PDB entry 2BNY | X-ray diffraction, 3.00 A resolution | chains A and B of the 5 polymer chains in the assembly

Chain A (and B):
Protein: MS2 coat protein
Source organism: Enterobacterio phage MS2
Notes: chain B of this document is another copy of the same molecule, construct and numbering; everything in this record applies to it too
UniProt: P03612 (COAT_BPMS2); numbering as in UniProt (aligned over 1-129)
Chain sequence (129 residues; row label = number of the first residue in the row):
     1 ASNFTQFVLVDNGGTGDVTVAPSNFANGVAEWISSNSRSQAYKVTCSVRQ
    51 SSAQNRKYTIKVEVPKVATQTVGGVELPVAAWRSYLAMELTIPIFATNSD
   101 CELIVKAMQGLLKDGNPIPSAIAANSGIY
Differences from the reference sequence: engineered mutation A87 (Asn in P03612)
What the authors report for this chain:
  - specificity-determining residues: E89 (proposed by the authors, not directly observed)

Chain A / chain B interface:
Residue-residue contacts - 142 pairs, chain A then chain B:
  S2(A) - Y129(B)  hydrogen bond (side chain-backbone)
  N3(A) - P117(B)
  N3(A) - A121(B)
  N3(A) - G127(B)  hydrogen bond (side chain-backbone)
  N3(A) - I128(B)
  N3(A) - Y129(B)  hydrogen bond (side chain-backbone)
  F4(A) - I128(B)  hydrophobic
  F4(A) - Y129(B)  hydrogen bond (backbone-backbone)
  T5(A) - P117(B)
  F7(A) - N116(B)
  F7(A) - P117(B)
  L9(A) - K106(B)
  L9(A) - A107(B)
  L9(A) - G110(B)
  V10(A) - A107(B)  hydrophobic
  D11(A) - K106(B)
  F25(A) - I128(B)
  A30(A) - I128(B)  hydrophobic
  W32(A) - P117(B)  hydrophobic
  W32(A) - I118(B)  hydrophobic
  W32(A) - I128(B)  hydrophobic
  Y42(A) - L103(B)
  V44(A) - L111(B)  hydrophobic
  C46(A) - I118(B)  hydrophobic
  V48(A) - G127(B)
  R56(A) - N125(B)
  R56(A) - S126(B)
  Y58(A) - A121(B)
  Y58(A) - I122(B)
  Y58(A) - N125(B)
  Y58(A) - S126(B)  hydrogen bond (side chain-backbone)
  I60(A) - I118(B)  hydrophobic
  V62(A) - L111(B)  hydrophobic
  V64(A) - L103(B)  hydrophobic
  K66(A) - D100(B)  salt bridge
  W82(A) - P93(B)  hydrophobic
  W82(A) - F95(B)
  W82(A) - A96(B)  hydrophobic
  W82(A) - D100(B)
  R83(A) - P93(B)
  S84(A) - T91(B)  hydrogen bond (side chain-backbone)
  S84(A) - I92(B)
  S84(A) - I104(B)
  Y85(A) - E89(B)
  Y85(A) - L90(B)
  Y85(A) - T91(B)  hydrogen bond (backbone-backbone)
  L86(A) - E89(B)
  L86(A) - M108(B)  hydrophobic
  A87(A) - A87(B)
  A87(A) - M88(B)
  A87(A) - E89(B)  hydrogen bond (backbone-backbone)
  M88(A) - A87(B)
  M88(A) - M88(B)  hydrophobic
  M88(A) - L111(B)  hydrophobic
  E89(A) - Y85(B)
  E89(A) - L86(B)
  E89(A) - A87(B)  hydrogen bond (backbone-backbone)
  L90(A) - Y85(B)
  L90(A) - L86(B)  hydrophobic
  L90(A) - I122(B)  hydrophobic
  T91(A) - S84(B)
  T91(A) - Y85(B)  hydrogen bond (backbone-backbone)
  I92(A) - S84(B)
  P93(A) - A80(B)
  P93(A) - A81(B)
  P93(A) - R83(B)
  P93(A) - S84(B)
  F95(A) - K66(B)  hydrogen bond (backbone-side chain)
  F95(A) - A81(B)  hydrophobic
  A96(A) - N125(B)
  T97(A) - K66(B)
  T97(A) - A68(B)
  T97(A) - N125(B)
  N98(A) - A123(B)
  N98(A) - A124(B)
  N98(A) - N125(B)  hydrogen bond
  D100(A) - K66(B)  salt bridge
  D100(A) - V67(B)  hydrogen bond (side chain-backbone)
  D100(A) - A68(B)  hydrogen bond (side chain-backbone)
  C101(A) - I122(B)
  C101(A) - A123(B)  hydrophobic
  C101(A) - N125(B)
  L103(A) - Y42(B)
  L103(A) - V67(B)  hydrophobic
  I104(A) - V64(B)  hydrophobic
  I104(A) - S84(B)
  V105(A) - P119(B)
  V105(A) - I122(B)  hydrophobic
  K106(A) - L9(B)
  K106(A) - D11(B)  hydrogen bond (side chain-backbone)
  K106(A) - N12(B)
  A107(A) - L9(B)
  M108(A) - L86(B)  hydrophobic
  M108(A) - L112(B)  hydrophobic
  Q109(A) - L112(B)  hydrogen bond (side chain-backbone)
  Q109(A) - K113(B)
  Q109(A) - D114(B)  hydrogen bond
  G110(A) - V8(B)
  G110(A) - L9(B)
  L111(A) - V44(B)  hydrophobic
  L111(A) - I60(B)  hydrophobic
  L111(A) - V62(B)  hydrophobic
  L112(A) - M108(B)  hydrophobic
  L112(A) - Q109(B)  hydrogen bond (backbone-side chain)
  L112(A) - L112(B)  hydrophobic
  K113(A) - D11(B)  salt bridge
  D114(A) - Q109(B)  hydrogen bond
  N116(A) - F7(B)
  N116(A) - V8(B)
  P117(A) - N3(B)
  P117(A) - T5(B)
  P117(A) - F7(B)
  P117(A) - W32(B)  hydrophobic
  I118(A) - I60(B)  hydrophobic
  P119(A) - V105(B)  hydrophobic
  A121(A) - N3(B)
  A121(A) - Y58(B)
  I122(A) - Y58(B)
  I122(A) - L90(B)  hydrophobic
  I122(A) - C101(B)
  I122(A) - V105(B)  hydrophobic
  A123(A) - N98(B)
  A123(A) - C101(B)  hydrophobic
  A123(A) - E102(B)
  A124(A) - N98(B)
  N125(A) - R56(B)  hydrogen bond
  N125(A) - A96(B)
  N125(A) - T97(B)
  N125(A) - N98(B)  hydrogen bond
  N125(A) - C101(B)
  S126(A) - Y58(B)  hydrogen bond (backbone-side chain)
  G127(A) - N3(B)
  G127(A) - V48(B)
  I128(A) - N3(B)
  I128(A) - F4(B)  hydrophobic
  I128(A) - F25(B)
  I128(A) - A30(B)  hydrophobic
  I128(A) - W32(B)  hydrophobic
  Y129(A) - A1(B)  hydrogen bond (side chain-backbone)
  Y129(A) - S2(B)  hydrogen bond (backbone-side chain)
  Y129(A) - N3(B)  hydrogen bond (backbone-side chain)
  Y129(A) - F4(B)  hydrogen bond (backbone-backbone)
Interface residues without a listed pair, chain A (69 interface residues in all): A1, V8, N12, N55, E102
Interface residues without a listed pair, chain B (72 interface residues in all): V10, C46, P65

Overview:
69 residues of chain A face 72 of chain B across their interface; the contacts include 26 hydrogen bonds and 3
salt bridges. Polar pairs include K66(A)-D100(B), K113(A)-D11(B) and S2(A)-Y129(B). The paper reports the
specificity determinant E89(A).
Both chains are MS2 coat protein (Enterobacterio phage MS2). Entry 2BNY (MS2 (N87A mutant) - RNA hairpin
complex) was determined by X-ray diffraction together with 1ZSE, 2B2D, 2B2E, 2B2G, 2BQ5 and 2BS1 from the same
study.
